PDB entry 6KVE | X-ray diffraction, 1.32 A resolution | chain A

== Chain A ==
Molecule: Endo-polygalacturonase
From: Talaromyces leycettanus
Amino-acid sequence (344 residues; each row starts with the number of its first residue):
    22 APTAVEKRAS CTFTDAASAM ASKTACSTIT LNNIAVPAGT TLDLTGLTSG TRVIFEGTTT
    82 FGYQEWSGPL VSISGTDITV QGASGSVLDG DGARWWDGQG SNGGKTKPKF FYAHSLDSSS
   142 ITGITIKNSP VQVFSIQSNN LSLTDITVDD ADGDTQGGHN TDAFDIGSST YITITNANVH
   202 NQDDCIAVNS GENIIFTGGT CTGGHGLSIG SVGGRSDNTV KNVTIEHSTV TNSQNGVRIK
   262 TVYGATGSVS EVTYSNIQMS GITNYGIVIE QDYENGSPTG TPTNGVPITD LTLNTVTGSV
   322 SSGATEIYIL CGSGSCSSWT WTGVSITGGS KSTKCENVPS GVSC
Not modelled in the structure: 22-29
Disulfide bonds: C32-C47, C206-C222, C332-C337, C356-C365

== In short ==
Chain A is Endo-polygalacturonase (Talaromyces leycettanus); the structure, Crystal structure of a GH28
endo-polygalacturonase from Talaromyces leycettanus JCM 12802, was determined by X-ray diffraction, deposited
together with 6KVH.
